PDB entry 4B72 | X-ray diffraction, 1.60 A resolution | chain A

[Chain A]
Name: Beta-secretase 1
Organism: Homo sapiens
Notes: EC 3.4.23.46
UniProtKB: P56817 (BACE1_HUMAN); the construct has insertions or renumbered stretches relative to UniProt, so the offset changes along the chain: 499-502 = UniProt 58-61; 1-384 = UniProt 62-445
Sequence (388 residues; numbered 499 to 384; the number before each row is that of its first residue):
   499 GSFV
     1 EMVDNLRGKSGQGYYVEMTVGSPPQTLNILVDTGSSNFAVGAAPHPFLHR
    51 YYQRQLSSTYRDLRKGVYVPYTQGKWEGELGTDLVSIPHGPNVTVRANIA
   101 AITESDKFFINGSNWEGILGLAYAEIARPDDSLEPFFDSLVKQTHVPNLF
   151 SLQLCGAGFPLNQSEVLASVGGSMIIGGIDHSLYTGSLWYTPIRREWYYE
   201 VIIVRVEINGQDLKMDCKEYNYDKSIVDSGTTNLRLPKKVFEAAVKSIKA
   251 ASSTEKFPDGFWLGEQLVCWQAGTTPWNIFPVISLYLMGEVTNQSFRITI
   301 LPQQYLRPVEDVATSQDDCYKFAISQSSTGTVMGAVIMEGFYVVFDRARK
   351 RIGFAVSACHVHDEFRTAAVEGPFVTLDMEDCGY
Not modelled in the structure: 158-169
UniProt features mapped onto this chain:
  - active site: Asp-32, Asp-228
  - modified residue (N6-acetyllysine): Lys-65, Lys-214, Lys-218, Lys-224, Lys-238, Lys-239, Lys-246
  - glycosylation (N-linked (GlcNAc...) asparagine): Asn-92, Asn-111, Asn-162, Asn-293
Cystine bridges: Cys-155/Cys-359, Cys-217/Cys-382, Cys-269/Cys-319
Residues lining bound ligands: 2FB ((6R)-6-(4-methoxyphenyl)-2-methyl-6-(3-pyrimidin-5-ylphenyl)pyrrolo[3,4-d][1,3]thiazol-4-amine): Gly-11, Gln-12, Gly-13, Leu-30, Asp-32, Gly-34, Ser-35, Asn-37, Val-69, Tyr-71, Thr-72, Gln-73, Trp-76, Phe-108, Ile-110, Trp-115, Ile-118, Arg-128, Asp-228, Gly-230, Thr-231, Thr-232

[Overview]
Bound to chain A: compound 2FB. Curated annotation (UniProt) lists active-site residues Asp-32 and Asp-228.
Chain A is Beta-secretase 1 (Homo sapiens); the structure, Aminoimidazoles as BACE-1 Inhibitors: From De Novo
Design to Ab- lowering in Brain, was determined by X-ray diffraction, deposited together with 4B70, 4B77 and
4B78.
